Entry 5BTF (X-ray diffraction, 2.61 A resolution); this record covers chains D and G of the 8 polymer chains in the assembly.

[Chain D]
Molecule: DNA gyrase subunit B
Source organism: Mycobacterium tuberculosis (strain ATCC 25618 / H37Rv)
Notes: EC 5.99.1.3; fragment: GyrB 426-675 with N-terminal SNA tag
Reference sequence: P9WG45 (GYRB_MYCTU); residues 426-675 here = UniProt positions 426-675
Amino-acid sequence (253 residues; row label = number of the first residue in the row):
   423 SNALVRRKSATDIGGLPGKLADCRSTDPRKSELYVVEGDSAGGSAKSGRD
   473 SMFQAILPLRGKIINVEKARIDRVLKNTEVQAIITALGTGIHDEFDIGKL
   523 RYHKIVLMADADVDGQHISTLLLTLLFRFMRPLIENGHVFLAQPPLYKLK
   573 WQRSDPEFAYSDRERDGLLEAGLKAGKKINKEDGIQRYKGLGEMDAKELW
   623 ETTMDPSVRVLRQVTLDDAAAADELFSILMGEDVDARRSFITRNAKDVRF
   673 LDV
Unresolved in the structure: 423, 432-436
Sequence notes: expression tag (423-425)
UniProt features mapped onto this chain:
  - binding site (Mg(2+)): Glu-459, Asp-532, Asp-534
  - site (Interaction with DNA): Lys-484, Asn-487
Metal / ion sites: Mg2+: Asp-532, Asp-534
Small-molecule neighbours: Gatifloxacin (GFN; 1-cyclopropyl-6-fluoro-8-methoxy-7-[(3S)-3-methylpiperazin-1-yl]-4-oxo-1,4-dihydroquinoline-3-carboxylic acid): Arg-482, Gly-483, Thr-500, Glu-501

[Chain G]
Molecule: DNA substrate 24-mer TTACGTGCATAGTCATTCATGACC
Source organism: synthetic construct
Sequence (24 nucleotides; each row starts with the number of its first residue):
     1 TTACGTGCATAGTCATTCATGACC
Unresolved in the structure: 1-2, 24

[Interface between chain D and chain G]
Residue-residue contacts (17):
  Lys-484(D) / DT16(G)  sugar contact
  Lys-484(D) / DT17(G)  sugar contact
  Ile-485(D) / DT17(G)  sugar contact
  Ile-486(D) / DT16(G)  phosphate contact
  Ile-486(D) / DT17(G)  phosphate contact
  Asn-487(D) / DT17(G)  hydrogen bond to the phosphate
  Asn-487(D) / DC18(G)  hydrogen bond to the phosphate
  Lys-490(D) / DC18(G)  salt bridge to the phosphate
  Lys-490(D) / DA19(G)  salt bridge to the phosphate
  Arg-495(D) / DT16(G)  salt bridge to the phosphate
  Asn-499(D) / DA15(G)  phosphate contact
  Asn-499(D) / DT16(G)  hydrogen bond to the phosphate
  His-539(D) / DT17(G)  hydrogen bond to the phosphate
  His-539(D) / DC18(G)  salt bridge to the phosphate
  Val-656(D) / DA19(G)  phosphate contact
  Val-656(D) / DT20(G)  phosphate contact
  Arg-659(D) / DA19(G)  salt bridge to the phosphate
Interface residues without a listed pair, chain D (12 interface residues in all): Leu-543, Arg-660

[Summary]
12 residues of chain D face 6 of chain G across their interface; the contacts include 4 hydrogen bonds and 5
salt bridges. Polar pairs include Asn-487(D)/DT17(G), Asn-487(D)/DC18(G) and Asn-499(D)/DT16(G). Ligands of
chain D: Gatifloxacin. From UniProt: 3 Mg2+-binding residues on chain D.
Here chain D is DNA gyrase subunit B (Mycobacterium tuberculosis (strain ATCC 25618 / H37Rv)) and chain G is
DNA substrate 24-mer TTACGTGCATAGTCATTCATGACC (synthetic construct). Entry 5BTF (Crystal structure of a
topoisomerase II complex) was determined by X-ray diffraction together with 5BS8, 5BTA, 5BTC, 5BTD, 5BTG,
5BTI, 5BTL and 5BTN from the same study.
